PDB entry 5I6L | X-ray diffraction, 1.08 A resolution | chain A

Chain A:
Protein: Copper-containing nitrite reductase
Organism: Achromobacter cycloclastes
Notes: EC 1.7.2.1; fragment: Copper Nitrite Reductase
Reference sequence: P25006 (NIR_ACHCY); residues 8-339 here correspond to UniProt positions 46-377 (UniProt number = residue number + 38)
Amino-acid sequence (332 residues; each row starts with the number of its first residue):
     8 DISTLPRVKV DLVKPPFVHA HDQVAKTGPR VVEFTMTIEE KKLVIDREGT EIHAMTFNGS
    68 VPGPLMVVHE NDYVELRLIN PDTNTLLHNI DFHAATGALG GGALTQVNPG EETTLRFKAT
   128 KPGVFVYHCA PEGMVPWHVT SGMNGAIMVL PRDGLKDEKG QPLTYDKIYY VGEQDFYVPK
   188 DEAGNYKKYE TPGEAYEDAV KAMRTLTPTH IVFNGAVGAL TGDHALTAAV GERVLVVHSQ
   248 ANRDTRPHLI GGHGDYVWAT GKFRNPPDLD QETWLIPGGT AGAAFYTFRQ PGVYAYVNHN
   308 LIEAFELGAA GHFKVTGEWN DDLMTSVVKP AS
Bound ions: Cu ion site 1: His-95, Cys-136, His-145, Met-150; Cu ion site 2: His-100, His-135, His-306 (together with nitrite ion)
Residues lining bound ligands:
  - malonate ion (MLI): Gly-225, Thr-228, Phe-312, Ala-317, His-319
  - nitrite ion (NO2), molecule 1: Asp-98, His-100, His-135, His-255, Ile-257, His-306, Leu-308
  - nitrite ion (NO2), molecule 2: Lys-125, Thr-127, Arg-296, Leu-330
  - nitrite ion (NO2), molecule 3: Asn-249, Arg-250, Asp-251, Arg-253, Asn-307
  - nitrite ion (NO2), molecule 4: Asn-249, Arg-250, Asp-251, Arg-253, Asn-307, Glu-310
  - nitrite ion (NO2), molecule 5: Arg-250, Arg-253, Asn-307, Glu-310
  - nitrite ion (NO2), molecule 6: Trp-265, Ala-266, Thr-267, Gly-268, Lys-269, Asn-272, Gln-278
UniProt features mapped onto this chain:
  - binding site (Cu cation): His-95, His-100, His-135, Cys-136, His-145, Met-150, His-306
From the paper describing this entry:
  - conformationally variable residues (side-chain flip): Asp-98
  - binding site for nitrite ion: Asp-98
  - Cu ion coordination: His-100, His-135, His-306
  - catalytic residues: Asp-98, His-255 (citing earlier work)

In short:
Ligands of chain A: malonate ion and 6 copies of nitrite ion. His-95, Cys-136, His-145 and Met-150 coordinate
Cu ion site 1. His-100, His-135 and His-306 form the Cu ion site 2. Curated annotation (UniProt) lists 7 Cu
cation-binding residues. The paper reports catalytic residues Asp-98 and His-255; a binding site for nitrite
ion at Asp-98.
Chain A is Copper-containing nitrite reductase (Achromobacter cycloclastes); the structure, Crystal Structure
of Copper Nitrite Reductase at 100K after 2.76 MGy, was determined by X-ray diffraction together with 5I6K,
5I6M, 5I6N, 5I6O and 5I6P from the same study.
